1JD2 - chains D and E of the 30 polymer chains in the assembly; structure by X-ray diffraction, 3.00 A resolution.

Chain D:
Name: Proteasome component PUP2
From: Saccharomyces cerevisiae
Notes: EC 3.4.99.46
UniProtKB: P32379 (PSA5_YEAST); aligned to UniProt positions 9-250 over residues 9-244 (the alignment contains insertions or deletions, so no single offset holds)
Sequence (242 residues; numbered 9 to 244 plus 13 insertion-coded residues; 7 numbers in that range are skipped by the numbering (no residue carries them; nothing is unmodelled there); the number before each row is that of its first residue; a row labelled like 123A-123G holds insertion residues (123A, then the next letters in order)):
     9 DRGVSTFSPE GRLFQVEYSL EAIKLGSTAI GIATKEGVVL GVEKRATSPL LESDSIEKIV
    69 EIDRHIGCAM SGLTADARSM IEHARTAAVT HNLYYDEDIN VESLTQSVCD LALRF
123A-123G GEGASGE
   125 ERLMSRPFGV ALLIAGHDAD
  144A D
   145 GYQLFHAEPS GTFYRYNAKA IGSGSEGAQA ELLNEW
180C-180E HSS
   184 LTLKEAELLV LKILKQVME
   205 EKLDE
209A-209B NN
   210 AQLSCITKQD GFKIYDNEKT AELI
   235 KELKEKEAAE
Sequence notes: insertion (121-123, 123A-123C, 123E-123G); conflict Glu125 (Ala122 in P32379), Arg126 (Ala123 in P32379), Leu127 (Ala124 in P32379)
Ion coordination: Mg2+: Glu105 (shared with 1 residue of chain L)

Chain E:
Name: Proteasome component PRE5
From: Saccharomyces cerevisiae
Notes: EC 3.4.99.46
UniProtKB: P40302 (PSA1_YEAST); the construct has insertions or renumbered stretches relative to UniProt, so the offset changes along the chain: 4-60 = UniProt 2-58; 63-180 = UniProt 59-176; 183-204 = UniProt 183-204; 210-233 = UniProt 211-234
Sequence (233 residues; row label = number of the first residue in the row; note: 7 numbers in that range are skipped by the numbering (no residue carries them; nothing is unmodelled there); a row labelled like 180A-180F holds insertion residues (180A, then the next letters in order)):
     4 FRNNYDGDTV TFSPTGRLFQ VEYALEAIKQ GSVTVGLRSN THAVLVALKR NADELSS
    63 YQKKIIKCDE HMGLSLAGLA PDARVLSNYL RQQCNYSSLV FNRKLAVERA GHLLCDKAQK
   123 NTQSYGGRPY GVGLLIIGYD KSGAHLLEFQ PSGNVTELYG TAIGARSQGA KTYLERTL
180A-180F DTFIKI
   183 DGNPDELIKA GVEAISQSLR DE
   206 SL
207B-207E TVDN
   210 LSIAIVGKDT PFTIYDGEAV AKYI
Sequence notes: conflict Tyr127 (Ala123 in P40302)
Swiss-Prot annotation at these positions:
  - modified residue: Ser16 (Phosphoserine)
  - cross-link: Lys191 (Glycyl lysine isopeptide (Lys-Gly) (interchain with G-Cter in ubiquitin))

How chain D and chain E interact:
Pairs across the interface (45; chain D residue first):
  Arg10(D) with Asn6(E)
  Ser13(D) with Gly128(E), hydrogen bond (side chain-backbone); Gly129(E); Arg130(E)
  Thr14(D) with Gly10(E); Gln23(E)
  Phe15(D) with Gln23(E), hydrogen bond (backbone-side chain); Tyr26(E); Leu81(E), hydrophobic; Pro131(E)
  Ser16(D) with Tyr26(E)
  Pro17(D) with Arg5(E); Tyr26(E), hydrophobic
  Gly19(D) with Tyr26(E); Ala30(E)
  Arg20(D) with Gln33(E)
  Leu21(D) with Arg130(E)
  Gln114(D) with Arg86(E)
  Asp118(D) with Arg86(E), salt bridge
  Leu121(D) with Pro83(E), hydrophobic; Asp84(E); Arg130(E)
  Gly123C(D) with Tyr127(E)
  Ala123D(D) with Gly128(E); Gly129(E)
  Ser123E(D) with Asn123(E), hydrogen bond (backbone-side chain); Ser126(E)
  Gly123F(D) with Lys119(E)
  Ser154(D) with Pro83(E)
  Gly155(D) with Pro83(E)
  Thr156(D) with Gln64(E); Ala82(E); Pro83(E)
  Tyr158(D) with Arg53(E); Ala55(E); Ser59(E); Ser60(E); Gln64(E)
  Arg159(D) with Ser59(E); Ser60(E), hydrogen bond (backbone-backbone)
  Tyr160(D) with Ala55(E); Leu58(E); Ser59(E)
  Asn161(D) with Leu58(E), hydrogen bond (backbone-backbone)
  Leu177(D) with Leu58(E), hydrophobic
Other interface residues (no listed pair), chain D (29 interface residues in all): Glu18, Glu110, Glu123B, Gln173, Leu176
Other interface residues (no listed pair), chain E (34 interface residues in all): Asp9, Ala27, Glu29, Asn54, Asp56, Lys65, Tyr132, Gly133

Overview:
The interface between chain D and chain E involves 29 residues on one side and 34 on the other, with 5
hydrogen bonds and 1 salt bridge. Among the polar pairs are Asp118(D)-Arg86(E), Ser13(D)-Gly128(E) and
Phe15(D)-Gln23(E).
Chain D is Proteasome component PUP2 and chain E is Proteasome component PRE5, both from Saccharomyces
cerevisiae; the structure, Crystal Structure of the yeast 20S Proteasome:TMC-95A complex: A non-covalent
Proteasome Inhibitor, was determined by X-ray diffraction.
